Entry 7BOD (electron microscopy, 2.88 A resolution); this record covers chains A and D of the 13 polymer chains in the assembly.

Chain A:
Molecule: 16S rRNA (body domain of 30S subunit)
From: Escherichia coli (strain K12)
Sequence (1542 nucleotides; each row starts with the number of its first residue):
     1 AAAUUGAAGAGUUUGAUCAUGGCUCAGAUUGAACGCUGGCGGCAGGCCUA
    51 ACACAUGCAAGUCGAACGGUAACAGGAAGAAGCUUGCUUCUUUGCUGACG
   101 AGUGGCGGACGGGUGAGUAAUGUCUGGGAAACUGCCUGAUGGAGGGGGAU
   151 AACUACUGGAAACGGUAGCUAAUACCGCAUAACGUCGCAAGACCAAAGAG
   201 GGGGACCUUCGGGCCUCUUGCCAUCGGAUGUGCCCAGAUGGGAUUAGCUA
   251 GUAGGUGGGGUAACGGCUCACCUAGGCGACGAUCCCUAGCUGGUCUGAGA
   301 GGAUGACCAGCCACACUGGAACUGAGACACGGUCCAGACUCCUACGGGAG
   351 GCAGCAGUGGGGAAUAUUGCACAAUGGGCGCAAGCCUGAUGCAGCCAUGC
   401 CGCGUGUAUGAAGAAGGCCUUCGGGUUGUAAAGUACUUUCAGCGGGGAGG
   451 AAGGGAGUAAAGUUAAUACCUUUGCUCAUUGACGUUACCCGCAGAAGAAG
   501 CACCGGCUAACUCCGUGCCAGCAGCCXCGGUAAUACGGAGGGUGCAAGCG
   551 UUAAUCGGAAUUACUGGGCGUAAAGCGCACGCAGGCGGUUUGUUAAGUCA
   601 GAUGUGAAAUCCCCGGGCUCAACCUGGGAACUGCAUCUGAUACUGGCAAG
   651 CUUGAGUCUCGUAGAGGGGGGUAGAAUUCCAGGUGUAGCGGUGAAAUGCG
   701 UAGAGAUCUGGAGGAAUACCGGUGGCGAAGGCGGCCCCCUGGACGAAGAC
   751 UGACGCUCAGGUGCGAAAGCGUGGGGAGCAAACAGGAUUAGAUACCCUGG
   801 UAGUCCACGCCGUAAACGAUGUCGACUUGGAGGUUGUGCCCUUGAGGCGU
   851 GGCUUCCGGAGCUAACGCGUUAAGUCGACCGCCUGGGGAGUACGGCCGCA
   901 AGGUUAAAACUCAAAUGAAUUGACGGGGGCCCGCACAAGCGGUGGAGCAU
   951 GUGGUUUAAUUCGAUGXAACGCGAAGAACCUUACCUGGUCUUGACAUCCA
  1001 CGGAAGUUUUCAGAGAUGAGAAUGUGCCUUCGGGAACCGUGAGACAGGUG
  1051 CUGCAUGGCUGUCGUCAGCUCGUGUUGUGAAAUGUUGGGUUAAGUCCCGC
  1101 AACGAGCGCAACCCUUAUCCUUUGUUGCCAGCGGUCCGGCCGGGAACUCA
  1151 AAGGAGACUGCCAGUGAUAAACUGGAGGAAGGUGGGGAUGACGUCAAGUC
  1201 AUCAUGGCCCUUACGACCAGGGCUACACACGUGCUACAAUGGCGCAUACA
  1251 AAGAGAAGCGACCUCGCGAGAGCAAGCGGACCUCAUAAAGUGCGUCGUAG
  1301 UCCGGAUUGGAGUCUGCAACUCGACUCCAUGAAGUCGGAAUCGCUAGUAA
  1351 UCGUGGAUCAGAAUGCCACGGUGAAUACGUUCCCGGGCCUUGUACACACC
  1401 GCCCGUXACACCAUGGGAGUGGGUUGCAAAAGAAGUAGGUAGCUUAACCU
  1451 UCGGGAGGGCGCUUACCACUUUGUGAUUCAUGACUGGGGUGAAGUCGUAA
  1501 CAAGGUAACCGUAGGGGAACCUGCGGUUGGAUCACCUCCUUA
Disordered / not traced: 931-1386, 1535-1542
Covalently attached groups: covalent link G791-UR3_1498
Modified residues: PSU (pseudouridine-5'-monophosphate) at position 516, G7M (N7-methyl-guanosine-5'-monophosphate) at position 527, 2MG (2N-methylguanosine-5'-monophosphate) at position 966, 5MC (5-methylcytidine-5'-monophosphate) at position 967, 2MG (2N-methylguanosine-5'-monophosphate) at position 1207, 4OC (4n,o2'-methylcytidine-5'-monophosphate) at position 1402, 5MC (5-methylcytidine-5'-monophosphate) at position 1407, UR3 (3-methyluridine-5'-monophoshate) at position 1498, 2MG (2N-methylguanosine-5'-monophosphate) at position 1516, MA6 (6N-dimethyladenosine-5'-monophoshate) at position 1518, MA6 (6N-dimethyladenosine-5'-monophoshate) at position 1519
From the paper describing this entry:
  - contacts within the chain: U921-A1396, A923-U1393, A1507-G1530 (pi stacking)
  - conformationally variable residues: U1393 to A1396

Chain D:
Molecule: 30S ribosomal protein S4
From: Escherichia coli (strain K12)
Reference sequence: P0A7V8 (RS4_ECOLI); residues 1-206 here = UniProt positions 1-206
Chain sequence (206 residues; row label = number of the first residue in the row):
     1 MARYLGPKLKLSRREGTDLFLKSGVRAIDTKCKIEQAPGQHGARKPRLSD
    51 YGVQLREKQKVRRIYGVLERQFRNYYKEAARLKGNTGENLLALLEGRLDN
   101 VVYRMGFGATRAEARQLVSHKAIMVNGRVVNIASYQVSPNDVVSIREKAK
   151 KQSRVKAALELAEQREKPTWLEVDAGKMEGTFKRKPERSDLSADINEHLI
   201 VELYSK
Disordered / not traced: 1

How chain A and chain D interact:
Contacting residue pairs (119; chain A residue first):
  A2(A) - Lys83(D)  hydrogen bond to the sugar
  U5(A) - Ala80(D)  sugar contact
  U5(A) - Gly84(D)  base contact
  A8(A) - Gln54(D)  base contact
  A8(A) - Glu202(D)  hydrogen bond to the base
  A8(A) - Leu203(D)  base contact
  A8(A) - Ser205(D)  base contact
  A8(A) - Lys206(D)  base contact
  A28(A) - Arg73(D)  salt bridge to the phosphate
  C400(A) - Arg70(D)  salt bridge to the phosphate
  C401(A) - Arg70(D)  salt bridge to the phosphate
  C401(A) - Asn74(D)  hydrogen bond to the phosphate
  G402(A) - Gln71(D)  hydrogen bond to the phosphate
  G402(A) - Ile132(D)  sugar contact
  G402(A) - Ser134(D)  hydrogen bond to the phosphate
  C403(A) - Ala2(D)  base contact
  C403(A) - Gln71(D)  hydrogen bond to the phosphate
  C403(A) - Ile132(D)  phosphate contact
  C403(A) - Ala133(D)  phosphate contact
  C403(A) - Ser134(D)  hydrogen bond to the phosphate
  G404(A) - Ala2(D)  hydrogen bond to the base
  G404(A) - Arg3(D)  phosphate contact
  G404(A) - Arg115(D)  salt bridge to the phosphate
  G404(A) - Ser119(D)  sugar contact
  U405(A) - Ala2(D)  hydrogen bond to the base
  U405(A) - Arg3(D)  salt bridge to the phosphate
  G406(A) - Arg3(D)  hydrogen bond to the phosphate
  G406(A) - Leu5(D)  phosphate contact
  G406(A) - Gln116(D)  hydrogen bond to the sugar
  U407(A) - Arg3(D)  salt bridge to the phosphate
  U407(A) - Lys8(D)  salt bridge to the phosphate
  U407(A) - Glu113(D)  hydrogen bond to the sugar
  U407(A) - Gln116(D)  sugar contact
  A408(A) - Ser23(D)  phosphate contact
  A408(A) - Thr110(D)  hydrogen bond to the phosphate
  A408(A) - Ala112(D)  phosphate contact
  U409(A) - Lys22(D)  salt bridge to the phosphate
  U409(A) - Ser23(D)  hydrogen bond to the phosphate
  G410(A) - Lys22(D)  base contact
  G410(A) - Arg26(D)  salt bridge to the phosphate
  G410(A) - Lys31(D)  salt bridge to the phosphate
  A411(A) - Arg26(D)  salt bridge to the phosphate
  G413(A) - Lys31(D)  hydrogen bond to the base
  G413(A) - Cys32(D)  base contact
  C419(A) - Gln40(D)  hydrogen bond to the sugar
  U426(A) - Lys33(D)  phosphate contact
  U426(A) - Gln36(D)  phosphate contact
  U426(A) - Gly39(D)  sugar contact
  U426(A) - Gln40(D)  hydrogen bond to the sugar
  U427(A) - Arg13(D)  salt bridge to the phosphate
  U427(A) - Pro38(D)  phosphate contact
  U427(A) - Gly39(D)  hydrogen bond to the phosphate
  G428(A) - Pro7(D)  phosphate contact
  G428(A) - Lys10(D)  salt bridge to the phosphate
  U429(A) - Leu9(D)  sugar contact
  U429(A) - Lys22(D)  hydrogen bond to the phosphate
  U429(A) - Lys31(D)  sugar contact
  U429(A) - Cys32(D)  phosphate contact
  A430(A) - Pro7(D)  phosphate contact
  A430(A) - Lys8(D)  hydrogen bond to the phosphate
  A430(A) - Leu9(D)  hydrogen bond to the phosphate
  A430(A) - Lys22(D)  salt bridge to the phosphate
  C436(A) - Arg154(D)  sugar contact
  U437(A) - Gln116(D)  sugar contact
  U437(A) - His120(D)  hydrogen bond to the sugar
  U437(A) - Gln152(D)  phosphate contact
  U437(A) - Arg154(D)  hydrogen bond to the sugar
  U438(A) - His120(D)  hydrogen bond to the sugar
  U439(A) - Ser119(D)  hydrogen bond to the sugar
  U439(A) - His120(D)  sugar contact
  U439(A) - Lys121(D)  phosphate contact
  C440(A) - Lys121(D)  salt bridge to the phosphate
  C489(A) - Lys121(D)  salt bridge to the phosphate
  C490(A) - Arg146(D)  salt bridge to the phosphate
  G491(A) - Lys148(D)  salt bridge to the phosphate
  A495(A) - His120(D)  base contact
  A499(A) - Ala2(D)  base contact
  U508(A) - Tyr51(D)  sugar contact
  A509(A) - Ser49(D)  hydrogen bond to the phosphate
  A509(A) - Tyr51(D)  sugar contact
  A509(A) - Gly52(D)  sugar contact
  A509(A) - Leu55(D)  sugar contact
  C511(A) - His41(D)  base contact
  C511(A) - Arg44(D)  hydrogen bond to the phosphate
  U512(A) - Gln40(D)  sugar contact
  U512(A) - His41(D)  hydrogen bond to the sugar
  G540(A) - Gln40(D)  base contact
  G541(A) - Gly39(D)  sugar contact
  G541(A) - Gln40(D)  hydrogen bond to the sugar
  G542(A) - Lys10(D)  salt bridge to the phosphate
  G542(A) - Arg14(D)  hydrogen bond to the phosphate
  G542(A) - Pro38(D)  sugar contact
  G542(A) - Gly39(D)  sugar contact
  U543(A) - Arg14(D)  salt bridge to the phosphate
  U543(A) - Pro38(D)  phosphate contact
  U543(A) - Arg56(D)  phosphate contact
  G544(A) - Arg56(D)  salt bridge to the phosphate
  G544(A) - Gln59(D)  hydrogen bond to the phosphate
  G544(A) - Arg63(D)  salt bridge to the phosphate
  C545(A) - Lys58(D)  salt bridge to the phosphate
  C545(A) - Gln59(D)  hydrogen bond to the phosphate
  C545(A) - Arg62(D)  salt bridge to the phosphate
  C545(A) - Glu69(D)  phosphate contact
  A546(A) - Tyr4(D)  base contact
  A546(A) - Leu68(D)  phosphate contact
  A546(A) - Glu69(D)  hydrogen bond to the phosphate
  A546(A) - Arg70(D)  hydrogen bond to the phosphate
  A547(A) - Ala2(D)  phosphate contact
  A547(A) - Leu68(D)  phosphate contact
  C613(A) - Arg81(D)  salt bridge to the phosphate
  C613(A) - Lys83(D)  hydrogen bond to the phosphate
  C614(A) - Arg81(D)  salt bridge to the phosphate
  C614(A) - Lys83(D)  salt bridge to the phosphate
  U619(A) - Val129(D)  base contact
  U619(A) - Val130(D)  base contact
  U619(A) - Asn131(D)  hydrogen bond to the base
  U619(A) - Ile132(D)  base contact
  C620(A) - Ile132(D)  base contact
  C620(A) - Tyr135(D)  sugar contact
Other interface residues (no listed pair), chain A (54 interface residues in all): A3, A26, G27, G425, A510
Other interface residues (no listed pair), chain D (71 interface residues in all): Leu21, Gly24, Val25, Thr30, Pro46, Leu48

Overview:
The interface between chain A and chain D involves 54 residues on one side and 71 on the other, with 36
hydrogen bonds and 27 salt bridges. Among the polar pairs are A8(A)-Glu202(D), G404(A)-Ala2(D) and
U405(A)-Ala2(D). The paper reports conformational variability at U1393(A); contacts within the chain involving
U921(A), A1396(A) and A923(A) among others.
Chain A is 16S rRNA (body domain of 30S subunit) and chain D is 30S ribosomal protein S4, both from
Escherichia coli (strain K12); the structure, Bacterial 30S ribosomal subunit assembly complex state M (body
domain), was determined by electron microscopy, deposited together with 7AF3, 7AF5, 7AF8, 7AFA, 7AFD, 7AFH and
17 further entries.
